6KNV - chains A and C; structure by X-ray diffraction, 2.80 A resolution.

[Chain A]
Name: Thyroid hormone receptor beta
Source organism: Homo sapiens
UniProt: P10828 (THB_HUMAN); residue numbers follow UniProt; this construct covers 211-460
Amino-acid sequence (250 residues; numbered 211 to 460; the number before each row is that of its first residue):
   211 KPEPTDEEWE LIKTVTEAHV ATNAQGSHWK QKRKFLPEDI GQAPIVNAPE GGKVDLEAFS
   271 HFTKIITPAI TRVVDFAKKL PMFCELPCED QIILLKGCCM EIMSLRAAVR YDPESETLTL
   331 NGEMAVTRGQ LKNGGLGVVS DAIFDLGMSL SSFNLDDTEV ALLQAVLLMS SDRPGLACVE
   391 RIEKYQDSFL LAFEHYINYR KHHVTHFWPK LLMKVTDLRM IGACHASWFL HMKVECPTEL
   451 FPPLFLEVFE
Not modelled in the structure: 256-262, 415, 440-445, 460
Sequence notes: engineered mutation Trp-438 (Arg in P10828)
Ligand contacts: 8HO (2-[(1-methyl-4-oxidanyl-7-phenoxy-isoquinolin-3-yl)carbonylamino]ethanoic acid): Asn-233, Ala-234, Phe-269, Phe-272, Thr-273, Ile-275, Ile-276, Ala-279, Arg-282, Met-310, Met-313, Ser-314, Arg-316, Ala-317, Arg-320, Thr-329, Leu-330, Asn-331, Gly-344, Leu-346, Ile-353, Trp-438, Phe-455
What the authors report for this chain:
  - conformationally variable residues (side-chain flip): His-435
  - disease-associated variants - V264D, H435L: decreased signaling in response to T3

[Chain C]
Name: Nuclear receptor coactivator 2
Source organism: Homo sapiens
UniProt: Q15596 (NCOA2_HUMAN); residues 741-751 here = UniProt positions 741-751
Amino-acid sequence (11 residues; each row starts with the number of its first residue):
   741 ENALLRYLLD K

[Interface between chain A and chain C]
Pairs across the interface - 14 pairs, chain A then chain C:
  Lys-288(A) / Leu-748(C)  hydrogen bond (side chain-backbone)
  Lys-288(A) / Leu-749(C)  hydrogen bond (side chain-backbone)
  Lys-288(A) / Lys-751(C)
  Cys-298(A) / Asp-750(C)
  Glu-299(A) / Arg-746(C)  salt bridge
  Ile-302(A) / Leu-749(C)  hydrophobic
  Leu-305(A) / Leu-749(C)  hydrophobic
  Lys-306(A) / Asn-742(C)  hydrogen bond
  Leu-454(A) / Leu-744(C)  hydrophobic
  Leu-454(A) / Leu-748(C)  hydrophobic
  Glu-457(A) / Asn-742(C)
  Glu-457(A) / Ala-743(C)  hydrogen bond (side chain-backbone)
  Glu-457(A) / Leu-744(C)  hydrogen bond (side chain-backbone)
  Glu-457(A) / Leu-745(C)  hydrogen bond (side chain-backbone)
Interface residues without a listed pair, chain A (13 interface residues in all): Val-284, Asp-285, Phe-293, Gln-301, Val-458

[In short]
13 residues of chain A face 9 of chain C across their interface; the contacts include 6 hydrogen bonds and 1
salt bridge. Polar contacts include Glu-299(A)/Arg-746(C), Lys-288(A)/Leu-748(C) and Lys-288(A)/Leu-749(C).
Chain A binds compound 8HO. The paper reports that V264D and H435L of chain A reduce signaling in response to
T3; conformational variability at His-435(A).
Chain A is Thyroid hormone receptor beta and chain C is Nuclear receptor coactivator 2, both from Homo
sapiens; the structure, THRb mutation with a novel agonist, was determined by X-ray diffraction, deposited
together with 6KKB, 6KKE, 6KNU and 6KNW.
